7KZN - chains D and L of the 19 polymer chains in the assembly; structure by electron microscopy, 4.00 A resolution.

[Chain D]
Protein: Dynein, 78 kDa intermediate chain, flagellar outer arm
From: Chlamydomonas reinhardtii
Reference sequence: Q39578 (DYI2_CHLRE); residue numbers follow UniProt; this construct covers 1-683
Amino-acid sequence (683 residues; row label = number of the first residue in the row):
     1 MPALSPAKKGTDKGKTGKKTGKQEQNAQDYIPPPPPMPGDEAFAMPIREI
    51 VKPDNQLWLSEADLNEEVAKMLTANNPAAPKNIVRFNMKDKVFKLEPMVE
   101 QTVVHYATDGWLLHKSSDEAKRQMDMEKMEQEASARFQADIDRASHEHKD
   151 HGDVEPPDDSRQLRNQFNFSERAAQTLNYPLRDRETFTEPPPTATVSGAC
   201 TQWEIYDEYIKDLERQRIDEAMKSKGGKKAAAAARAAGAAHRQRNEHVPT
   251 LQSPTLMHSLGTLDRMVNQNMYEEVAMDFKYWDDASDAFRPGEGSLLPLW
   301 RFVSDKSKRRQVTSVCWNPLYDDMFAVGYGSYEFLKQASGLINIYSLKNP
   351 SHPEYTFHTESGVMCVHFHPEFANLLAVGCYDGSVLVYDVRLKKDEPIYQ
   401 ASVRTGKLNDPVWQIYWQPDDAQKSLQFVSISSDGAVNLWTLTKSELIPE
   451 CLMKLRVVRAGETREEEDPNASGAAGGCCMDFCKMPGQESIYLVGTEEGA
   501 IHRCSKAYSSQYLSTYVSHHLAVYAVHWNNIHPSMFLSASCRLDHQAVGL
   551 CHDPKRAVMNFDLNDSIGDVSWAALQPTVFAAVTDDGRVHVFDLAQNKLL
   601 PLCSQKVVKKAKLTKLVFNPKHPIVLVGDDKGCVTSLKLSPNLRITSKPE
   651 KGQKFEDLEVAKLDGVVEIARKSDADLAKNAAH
Unresolved in the structure: 1-177, 222-247, 458-473, 676-683

[Chain L]
Protein: Dynein 8 kDa light chain, flagellar outer arm
From: Chlamydomonas reinhardtii
Reference sequence: Q39580 (DYL1_CHLRE); residue numbers follow UniProt; this construct covers 1-91
Amino-acid sequence (91 residues; row label = number of the first residue in the row):
     1 MASGSSKAVIKNADMSEEMQADAVDCATQALEKYNIEKDIAAYIKKEFDR
    51 KHNPTWHCIVGRNFGSYVTHETKHFIYFYLGQVAILLFKSG
Unresolved in the structure: 1-7, 90-91

[Chain D / chain L interface]
Contacting residue pairs (29):
  Tyr-179(D) with Glu-71(L); Lys-73(L); Lys-89(L)
  Pro-180(D) with Glu-71(L); Thr-72(L), hydrogen bond (backbone-backbone)
  Leu-181(D) with Glu-71(L)
  Arg-182(D) with Thr-69(L); His-70(L), hydrogen bond (backbone-side chain)
  Asp-183(D) with Tyr-67(L); Val-68(L); Thr-69(L); His-70(L)
  Arg-184(D) with Asp-14(L), salt bridge; Tyr-67(L); Val-68(L), hydrogen bond (backbone-backbone); His-70(L), hydrogen bond; Phe-75(L)
  Glu-185(D) with Ser-66(L)
  Thr-186(D) with Phe-64(L); Gly-65(L); Ser-66(L), hydrogen bond (side chain-backbone); Leu-86(L)
  Phe-187(D) with Tyr-77(L), hydrogen bond (backbone-side chain)
  Thr-188(D) with Phe-64(L), hydrogen bond (side chain-backbone); Tyr-77(L)
  Glu-189(D) with Tyr-79(L), hydrogen bond (backbone-side chain); Gln-82(L)
  Pro-190(D) with Asn-63(L)
  Pro-191(D) with Gln-82(L)
Also at the interface, not in a pair above, chain L (20 interface residues in all): Asn-12, Ala-13

[Summary]
Chain D and chain L form an interface of 13 and 20 residues respectively, with 8 hydrogen bonds and 1 salt
bridge. Polar pairs include Arg-184(D)/Asp-14(L), Arg-182(D)/His-70(L) and Arg-184(D)/His-70(L).
Chain D is Dynein, 78 kDa intermediate chain, flagellar outer arm and chain L is Dynein 8 kDa light chain,
flagellar outer arm, both from Chlamydomonas reinhardtii; the structure, Outer dynein arm core subcomplex from
C. reinhardtii, was determined by electron microscopy.
